Entry 8JGV (electron microscopy, 2.98 A resolution); this record covers chains A and B.

[Chain A (and B)]
Protein: H(+)/Cl(-) exchange transporter 3
From: Mus musculus
Notes: fragment: i607t, i790r, v791l; chain B of this document is another copy of the same molecule, construct and numbering; everything in this record applies to it too
UniProt: P51791 (CLCN3_MOUSE); numbering as in UniProt (aligned over 1-818)
Amino-acid sequence (818 residues; row label = number of the first residue in the row):
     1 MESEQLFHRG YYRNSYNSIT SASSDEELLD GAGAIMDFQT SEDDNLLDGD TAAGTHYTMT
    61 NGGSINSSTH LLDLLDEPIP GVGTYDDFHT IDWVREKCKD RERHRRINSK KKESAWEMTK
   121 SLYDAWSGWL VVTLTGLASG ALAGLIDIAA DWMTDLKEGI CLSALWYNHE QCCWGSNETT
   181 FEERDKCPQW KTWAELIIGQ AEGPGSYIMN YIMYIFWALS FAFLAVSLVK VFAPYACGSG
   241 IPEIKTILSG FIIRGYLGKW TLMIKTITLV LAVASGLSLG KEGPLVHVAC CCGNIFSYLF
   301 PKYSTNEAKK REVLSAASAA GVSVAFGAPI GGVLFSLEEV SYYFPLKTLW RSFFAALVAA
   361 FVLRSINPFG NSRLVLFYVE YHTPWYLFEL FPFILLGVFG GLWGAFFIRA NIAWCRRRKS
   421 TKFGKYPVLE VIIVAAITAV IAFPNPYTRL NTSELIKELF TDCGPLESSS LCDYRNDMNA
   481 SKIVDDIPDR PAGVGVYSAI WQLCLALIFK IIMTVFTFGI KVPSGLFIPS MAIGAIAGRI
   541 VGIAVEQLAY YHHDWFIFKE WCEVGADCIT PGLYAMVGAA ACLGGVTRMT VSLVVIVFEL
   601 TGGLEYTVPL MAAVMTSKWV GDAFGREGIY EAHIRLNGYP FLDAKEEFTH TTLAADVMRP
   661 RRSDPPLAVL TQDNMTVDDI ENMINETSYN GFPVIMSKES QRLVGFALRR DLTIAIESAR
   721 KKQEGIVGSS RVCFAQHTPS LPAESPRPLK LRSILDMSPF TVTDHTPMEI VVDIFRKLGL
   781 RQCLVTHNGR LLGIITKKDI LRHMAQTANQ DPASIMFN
Disordered / not traced: 1-83, 176-185, 476-491, 562-566, 722-731, 736-748, 806-818
Disulfide bonds: Cys161-Cys172, Cys463-Cys472
Construct notes: engineered mutation Thr607 (Ile in P51791), Arg790 (Ile in P51791), Leu791 (Val in P51791)
Residues lining bound ligands: ATP (adenosine-5'-triphosphate): His89, Thr90, Arg659, Leu667, Ala668, Ser688, Tyr689, Asn690, Gly691, Phe692, Pro693, Arg781, Ile794, Thr796, Lys798, Asp799, Arg802
Swiss-Prot annotation at these positions:
  - motif: Leu28, Leu29 (Di-leucine internalization motif), Leu46, Leu47 (Di-leucine internalization motif), Leu71 to Leu75 (Di-leucine internalization motif), Gly238 to Pro242 (Selectivity filter part_1), Gly280 to Pro284 (Selectivity filter part_2), Gly525 to Pro529 (Selectivity filter part_3)
  - binding site (chloride): Ser239, Phe527, Tyr630
  - binding site (ATP): Tyr689 to Gly691, Thr796 to Asp799
  - site: Glu282 (Mediates proton transfer from the outer aqueous phase to the interior of the protein), Glu339 (Mediates proton transfer from the protein to the inner aqueous phase)
  - glycosylation (N-linked (GlcNAc...) asparagine): Asn177, Asn451, Asn479
What the authors report for this chain:
  - self-association interface (contacts with another copy of this molecule): Phe598, Glu599
  - mutagenesis - K245A, E339A, E631A: decreased expression

[Interface between chain A and chain B]
Pairs across the interface (78):
  Arg101(A) - Glu647(B)  salt bridge
  Arg101(A) - Glu769(B)  salt bridge
  Arg101(A) - Asp773(B)  salt bridge
  Trp129(A) - Met615(B)  hydrophobic
  Trp129(A) - Trp619(B)
  Pro329(A) - Met611(B)  hydrophobic
  Ile330(A) - Val591(B)  hydrophobic
  Ile330(A) - Val594(B)  hydrophobic
  Ile330(A) - Val595(B)  hydrophobic
  Ile330(A) - Met611(B)  hydrophobic
  Leu334(A) - Leu334(B)  hydrophobic
  Leu337(A) - Leu337(B)  hydrophobic
  Leu346(A) - Lys645(B)
  Leu349(A) - Thr590(B)
  Trp350(A) - Thr590(B)
  Trp350(A) - Lys618(B)
  Phe353(A) - Thr590(B)
  Phe353(A) - Val591(B)  hydrophobic
  Phe353(A) - Val594(B)  hydrophobic
  Phe353(A) - Met611(B)  hydrophobic
  Phe353(A) - Met615(B)  hydrophobic
  Phe354(A) - Trp619(B)  hydrophobic
  Leu357(A) - Val608(B)
  Leu357(A) - Met611(B)  hydrophobic
  Leu357(A) - Ala612(B)
  Ala360(A) - Val608(B)  hydrophobic
  Phe361(A) - Leu387(B)  hydrophobic
  Phe361(A) - Leu390(B)  hydrophobic
  Arg364(A) - Trp385(B)  hydrogen bond (side chain-backbone)
  Ser365(A) - Leu387(B)
  Trp385(A) - Arg364(B)  hydrogen bond (backbone-side chain)
  Leu387(A) - Phe361(B)  hydrophobic
  Leu387(A) - Ser365(B)
  Leu390(A) - Phe361(B)  hydrophobic
  Thr590(A) - Leu349(B)
  Thr590(A) - Trp350(B)
  Thr590(A) - Phe353(B)
  Val591(A) - Ile330(B)  hydrophobic
  Val591(A) - Phe353(B)  hydrophobic
  Val594(A) - Ile330(B)  hydrophobic
  Val594(A) - Phe353(B)  hydrophobic
  Val595(A) - Ile330(B)  hydrophobic
  Phe598(A) - Leu604(B)
  Glu599(A) - Leu604(B)
  Gly602(A) - Leu604(B)
  Leu604(A) - Phe598(B)
  Leu604(A) - Glu599(B)
  Val608(A) - Leu357(B)
  Val608(A) - Ala360(B)  hydrophobic
  Met611(A) - Pro329(B)  hydrophobic
  Met611(A) - Ile330(B)  hydrophobic
  Met611(A) - Phe353(B)  hydrophobic
  Met611(A) - Leu357(B)  hydrophobic
  Met615(A) - Trp350(B)
  Met615(A) - Phe353(B)  hydrophobic
  Lys618(A) - Trp350(B)
  Trp619(A) - Trp129(B)
  Trp619(A) - Phe354(B)  hydrophobic
  Lys645(A) - Leu346(B)
  Glu647(A) - Arg101(B)  salt bridge
  Arg702(A) - Arg702(B)
  Arg702(A) - Asn788(B)  hydrogen bond (side chain-backbone)
  Arg702(A) - Gly789(B)
  Ser758(A) - Pro767(B)
  Ser758(A) - Ile770(B)
  Phe760(A) - Ile770(B)  hydrophobic
  Phe760(A) - Ile774(B)  hydrophobic
  Pro767(A) - Ser758(B)
  Ile770(A) - Ser758(B)
  Ile770(A) - Phe760(B)  hydrophobic
  Ile774(A) - Phe760(B)  hydrophobic
  Ile774(A) - Leu778(B)  hydrophobic
  Lys777(A) - Leu778(B)
  Leu778(A) - Ile774(B)  hydrophobic
  Leu778(A) - Lys777(B)
  Asn788(A) - Arg702(B)  hydrogen bond (backbone-side chain)
  Gly789(A) - Arg702(B)
  Gly789(A) - Gly789(B)
Also at the interface, not in a pair above, chain A (57 interface residues in all): Cys98, Trp126, Val333, Glu338, Glu380, His382, Glu605, Thr607, Ala612, Thr761, Thr763, Glu769, Asp773
Also at the interface, not in a pair above, chain B (57 interface residues in all): Cys98, Trp126, Val333, Glu338, Glu380, His382, Gly602, Glu605, Thr607, Thr761, Thr763

[Summary]
The chain A/chain B interface involves 57 residues from each chain; the contacts include 4 hydrogen bonds and
4 salt bridges. Polar pairs include Arg101(A)-Glu647(B), Arg101(A)-Glu769(B) and Arg101(A)-Asp773(B). Bound to
chain A: ATP. From the paper: K245A, E339A and E631A of chain A reduce expression; a self-association
interface involving Phe598(A) and Glu599(A).
Both chains are H(+)/Cl(-) exchange transporter 3 (Mus musculus). Entry 8JGV (Cryo-EM structure of
mClC-3_I607T with ATP) was determined by electron microscopy together with 8JGL, 8JEV, 8JGJ, 8JGK and 8JGS
from the same study.
